PDB entry 9DMT | electron microscopy, 2.18 A resolution | chains A and E of the 7 polymer chains in the assembly

[Chain A]
Name: Acetylcholine receptor subunit alpha
From: Homo sapiens
Reference sequence: P02708 (ACHA_HUMAN); residues -19 to 437 here correspond to UniProt positions 1-457 (UniProt number = residue number + 20)
Chain sequence (457 residues; each row starts with the number of its first residue; numbers below 1 keep their minus sign (Met-19 is residue -19)):
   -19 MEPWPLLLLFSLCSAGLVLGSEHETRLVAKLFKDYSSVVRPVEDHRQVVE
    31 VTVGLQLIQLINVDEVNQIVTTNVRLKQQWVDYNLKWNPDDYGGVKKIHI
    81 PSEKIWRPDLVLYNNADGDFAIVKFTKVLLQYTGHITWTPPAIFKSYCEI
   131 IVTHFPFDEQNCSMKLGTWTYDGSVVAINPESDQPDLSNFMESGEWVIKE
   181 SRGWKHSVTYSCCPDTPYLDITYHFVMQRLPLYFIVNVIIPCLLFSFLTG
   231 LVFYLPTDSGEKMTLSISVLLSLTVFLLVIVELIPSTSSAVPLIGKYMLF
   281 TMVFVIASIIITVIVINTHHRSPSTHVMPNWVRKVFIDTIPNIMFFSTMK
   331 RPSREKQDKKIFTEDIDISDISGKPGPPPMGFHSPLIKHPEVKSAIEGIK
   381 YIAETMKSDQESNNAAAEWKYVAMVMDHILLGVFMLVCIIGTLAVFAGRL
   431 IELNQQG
Disordered / not traced: -19 to 0, 330-367
Disulfides: Cys128-Cys142
Covalent attachments: glycan linked to Asn141

[Chain E]
Name: Acetylcholine receptor subunit beta
From: Homo sapiens
Reference sequence: P11230 (ACHB_HUMAN); residues -22 to 478 here correspond to UniProt positions 1-501 (UniProt number = residue number + 23)
Chain sequence (503 residues; numbered -22 to 480; the number before each row is that of its first residue; numbers below 1 keep their minus sign (Met-22 is residue -22)):
   -22 MTPGALLMLLGALGAPLAPGVRGSEAEGRLREKLFSGYDSSVRPAREVGD
    28 RVRVSVGLILAQLISLNEKDEEMSTKVYLDLEWTDYRLSWDPAEHDGIDS
    78 LRITAESVWLPDVVLLNNNDGNFDVALDISVVVSSDGSVRWQPPGIYRSS
   128 CSIQVTYFPFDWQNCTMVFSSYSYDSSEVSLQTGLGPDGQGHQEIHIHEG
   178 TFIENGQWEIIHKPSRLIQPPGDPRGGREGQRQEVIFYLIIRRKPLFYLV
   228 NVIAPCILITLLAIFVFYLPPDAGEKMGLSIFALLTLTVFLLLLADKVPE
   278 TSLSVPIIIKYLMFTMVLVTFSVILSVVVLNLHHRSPHTHQMPLWVRQIF
   328 IHKLPLYLRLKRPKPERDLMPEPPHCSSPGSGWGRGTDEYFIRKPPSDFL
   378 FPKPNRFQPELSAPDLRRFIDGPNRAVALLPELREVVSSISYIARQLQEQ
   428 EDHDALKEDWQFVAMVVDRLFLWTFIIFTSVGTLVIFLDATYHLPPPDPF
   478 PSR
Disordered / not traced: -22 to 0, 164-167, 200-205, 342-406
Construct notes: expression tag (479-480)
Disulfides: Cys128-Cys142
Covalent attachments: N-acetylglucosamine (NAG) linked to Asn141

[Interface between chain A and chain E]
Residue-residue contacts (107):
  Ser1(A) with Val19(E); Arg20(E); Pro21(E); Ala22(E), hydrogen bond (backbone-backbone); Tyr63(E), hydrogen bond; Arg64(E)
  Glu2(A) with Tyr63(E)
  Glu4(A) with Val19(E)
  Thr5(A) with Gly14(E); Val19(E)
  Val8(A) with Asp16(E)
  Gln39(A) with Asn96(E), hydrogen bond; Ser127(E)
  Arg55(A) with Leu93(E); Phe100(E); Tyr149(E)
  Gly73(A) with Val25(E)
  Gly74(A) with Val25(E)
  Val75(A) with Val25(E), hydrophobic
  Lys77(A) with Asp152(E), salt bridge; Glu206(E)
  His79(A) with Ser18(E); Ser150(E); Tyr151(E); Glu155(E), salt bridge
  Lys104(A) with Gly98(E), hydrogen bond (side chain-backbone)
  Thr106(A) with Tyr149(E)
  Lys107(A) with Ser150(E); Tyr151(E), hydrogen bond
  Thr119(A) with Tyr149(E), hydrogen bond (backbone-side chain)
  Pro120(A) with Tyr149(E)
  Pro121(A) with Phe100(E), hydrophobic; Tyr149(E)
  Met171(A) with Ser127(E)
  Glu172(A) with Leu280(E)
  Gly174(A) with Thr278(E); Ser279(E), hydrogen bond (backbone-backbone)
  Glu175(A) with Glu277(E)
  Leu210(A) with Ser279(E), hydrogen bond (backbone-side chain)
  Leu212(A) with Ser279(E); Val282(E), hydrophobic
  Tyr213(A) with Pro276(E); Glu277(E); Thr278(E); Ser279(E)
  Val216(A) with Val282(E), hydrophobic; Ile286(E), hydrophobic; Met290(E)
  Asn217(A) with Ile286(E)
  Pro221(A) with Met293(E), hydrophobic
  Phe225(A) with Leu261(E), hydrophobic; Thr265(E)
  Phe227(A) with Ile301(E), hydrophobic
  Leu228(A) with Leu261(E), hydrophobic; Thr297(E); Val300(E), hydrophobic; Ile301(E), hydrophobic
  Leu231(A) with Val304(E), hydrophobic
  Tyr234(A) with Val304(E); Asn308(E), hydrogen bond (backbone-side chain); Arg312(E), hydrogen bond
  Leu235(A) with Met254(E), hydrophobic; Val304(E); Leu307(E), hydrophobic
  Pro236(A) with Asn308(E); His311(E)
  Asp238(A) with His311(E)
  Ser239(A) with His311(E)
  Glu241(A) with Gly251(E); Glu252(E), hydrogen bond (side chain-backbone); Lys253(E), hydrogen bond (side chain-backbone); Met254(E), hydrogen bond (side chain-backbone); Gly255(E); Leu307(E)
  Thr244(A) with Gly255(E)
  Leu245(A) with Met254(E), hydrophobic; Ile258(E), hydrophobic; Val300(E), hydrophobic
  Ser248(A) with Ile258(E); Phe259(E)
  Val249(A) with Ile258(E), hydrophobic
  Leu251(A) with Leu262(E)
  Ser252(A) with Leu262(E); Thr265(E)
  Val255(A) with Leu262(E), hydrophobic; Thr265(E)
  Phe256(A) with Thr265(E); Leu268(E), hydrophobic
  Leu258(A) with Leu269(E), hydrophobic
  Val259(A) with Leu269(E), hydrophobic
  Leu263(A) with Ala272(E), hydrophobic
  Ser327(A) with Thr316(E), hydrogen bond (side chain-backbone); Gln318(E), hydrogen bond
  Lys368(A) with Glu409(E), salt bridge
  Ile376(A) with Val413(E), hydrophobic
  Ile379(A) with Ser416(E)
  Lys380(A) with Glu412(E), salt bridge
  Ala383(A) with Ser416(E); Tyr419(E)
  Met386(A) with Ile420(E), hydrophobic; Gln423(E)
  Lys387(A) with Tyr419(E)
  Gln390(A) with Tyr419(E), hydrogen bond; Gln423(E), hydrogen bond
  Tyr401(A) with Thr316(E)
  Met404(A) with Thr316(E); His317(E)
Other interface residues (no listed pair), chain A (68 interface residues in all): Ile41, Asn53, Pro81, Ile123, Ser173, Leu224, Phe326, Ile382
Other interface residues (no listed pair), chain E (74 interface residues in all): Trp86, Asn94, Asn95, Asp97, Asn99, Ser154, Val266, Ser281, Val294, Val305, His315, Ile417, Glu426

[Overview]
68 residues of chain A and 74 residues of chain E are in contact; the contacts include 17 hydrogen bonds and 4
salt bridges. Among the polar pairs are Lys77(A)-Asp152(E), His79(A)-Glu155(E) and Lys368(A)-Glu409(E).
N-acetylglucosamine is covalently linked to Asn141(E).
Chain A is Acetylcholine receptor subunit alpha and chain E is Acetylcholine receptor subunit beta, both from
Homo sapiens; the structure, Human muscle nAChR with fab7-bound, was determined by electron microscopy
together with 9DMG, 9DMH, 9DMJ, 9DMK, 9DML, 9DMQ and 9DMS from the same study.
